PDB entry 5L08 | electron microscopy, 4.60 A resolution (low resolution: residue-level contacts below are approximate; hydrogen-bond / salt-bridge calls are withheld) | chains B and C of the 9 polymer chains in the assembly

[Chain B (and C)]
Name: Caspase-8
From: Homo sapiens
Notes: EC 3.4.22.61; chain C of this document is another copy of the same molecule, construct and numbering; everything in this record applies to it too
UniProtKB: Q14790 (CASP8_HUMAN), isoform Q14790-9; residues 1-184 here correspond to UniProt positions 60-243 (UniProt number = residue number + 59)
Chain sequence (184 residues; row label = number of the first residue in the row):
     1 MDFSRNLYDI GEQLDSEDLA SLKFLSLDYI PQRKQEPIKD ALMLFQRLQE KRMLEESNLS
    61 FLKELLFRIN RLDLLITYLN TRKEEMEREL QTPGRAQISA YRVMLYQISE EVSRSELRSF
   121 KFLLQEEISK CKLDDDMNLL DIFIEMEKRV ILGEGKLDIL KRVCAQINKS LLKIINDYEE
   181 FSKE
Disordered / not traced: 1, 183-184
Curated features (UniProtKB/Swiss-Prot):
  - modified residue: Ser129 (Phosphoserine)
What the authors report for this chain:
  - self-association interface (contacts with another copy of this molecule); pairs are residue here / residue on that copy: Arg33-Asp15, Leu42-Phe122 (hydrophobic contact), Asp73-Arg52
  - mutagenesis - Y8A: unchanged localization
  - mutagenesis - F122E: abolished localization
  - mutagenesis - F122E, K148D/R149E: abolished signaling
  - mutagenesis - F122E: decreased binding to FADD
  - mutagenesis - Y8A: unchanged binding to FADD
  - mutagenesis - F122E: decreased localization to ASC

[Chain B / chain C interface]
Contacting residue pairs (17):
  Arg118(B) - Lys39(C)
  Arg118(B) - Asp40(C)
  Arg118(B) - Met43(C)
  Phe122(B) - Asp40(C)
  Phe122(B) - Leu42(C)
  Phe122(B) - Met43(C)
  Phe122(B) - Gln46(C)
  Leu123(B) - Tyr8(C)
  Gln125(B) - Gln46(C)
  Gln125(B) - Gln49(C)
  Glu126(B) - Ser4(C)
  Glu126(B) - Arg5(C)
  Glu127(B) - Arg5(C)
  Arg162(B) - Arg5(C)
  Gln166(B) - Arg5(C)
  Gln166(B) - Tyr8(C)
  Ile167(B) - Tyr8(C)
Also at the interface, not in a pair above, chain B (12 interface residues in all): Ser119, Lys121, Val163
Also at the interface, not in a pair above, chain C (10 interface residues in all): Asp2

[Overview]
12 residues of chain B face 10 of chain C across their interface. The paper reports that F122E and K148D/R149E
of chain B abolish signaling; a self-association interface involving Arg33(B), Leu42(B) and Asp73(B).
Both chains are Caspase-8 (Homo sapiens). Entry 5L08 (Cryo-EM structure of Casp-8 tDED filament) was
determined by electron microscopy, deposited together with 5JQE.
